Entry 3MIP (X-ray diffraction, 2.40 A resolution); this record covers chains B and D of the 4 polymer chains in the assembly.

[Chain B]
Name: Mso-8G
From: synthetic construct
Amino-acid sequence (161 residues; row label = number of the first residue in the row):
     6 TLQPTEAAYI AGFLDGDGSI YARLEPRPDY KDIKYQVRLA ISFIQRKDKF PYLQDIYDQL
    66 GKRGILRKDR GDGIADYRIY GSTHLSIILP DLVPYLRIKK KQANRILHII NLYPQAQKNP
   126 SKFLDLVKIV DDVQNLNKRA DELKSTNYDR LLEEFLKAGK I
Metal / ion sites: Ca2+ site 1: Gly21 (shared with 1 residue of chain A; 1 residue of chain C; DC2(D) of chain D); Ca2+ site 2: Asp22 (shared with 1 residue of chain A; 1 residue of chain C; DG3(D) of chain D)
What the authors report for this chain:
  - binding site for the 24-nt DNA strand: Arg28, Glu30, Arg43, Arg83, Tyr85
  - mutagenesis - E30Q: unchanged catalytic activity on its target
  - mutagenesis - E30Q, R83T: increased catalytic activity on wild-type site
  - mutagenesis - R83T: decreased catalytic activity on 'gcg' target site
  - specificity-determining residues: Arg83
  - mutagenesis - R43S: abolished expression
  - binding site for the 24-nt DNA strand (chain D): Arg28, Glu30

[Chain D]
Molecule: 24-nt DNA strand
Sequence (24 nucleotides; row label = number of the first residue in the row; note: 1 number in that range is skipped by the numbering (no residue carries it; nothing is unmodelled there); numbers below 1 keep their minus sign (DC-12 is residue -12)):
   -12 CGGAGCGGTC TC
     1 ACGACCGCCT GC
Metal / ion sites: Ca2+ site 1: DC2 (shared with 1 residue of chain A; Gly21(B) of chain B; 1 residue of chain C); Ca2+ site 2: DC2, DG3 (shared with 1 residue of chain A; Asp22(B) of chain B; 1 residue of chain C); Ca2+ site 3: DG3 (shared with 1 residue of chain A; Asp22(B) of chain B; 1 residue of chain C)

[How chain B and chain D interact]
Residue-residue contacts (33; chain B residue first):
  Asp22(B) with DG3(D), phosphate contact
  Arg32(B) with DG-10(D), hydrogen bond to the base; DA-9(D), base contact
  Asp34(B) with DC-12(D), sugar contact
  Tyr35(B) with DC-12(D), phosphate contact; DG-11(D), sugar contact; DG-10(D), hydrogen bond to the phosphate
  Lys36(B) with DC-12(D), phosphate contact; DG-11(D), salt bridge to the phosphate
  Gln41(B) with DG-10(D), sugar contact; DA-9(D), phosphate contact
  Arg43(B) with DA-9(D), hydrogen bond to the base; DG-8(D), hydrogen bond to the base; DC-7(D), base contact
  Ile70(B) with DG-8(D), phosphate contact; DC-7(D), phosphate contact
  Arg72(B) with DG-6(D), hydrogen bond to the base; DG-5(D), hydrogen bond to the base
  Arg75(B) with DG-5(D), base contact; DT-4(D), hydrogen bond to the base
  Asp77(B) with DT-4(D), base contact
  Arg83(B) with DC-7(D), base contact; DG-6(D), hydrogen bond to the base; DG-5(D), hydrogen bond to the base
  Tyr85(B) with DG-8(D), phosphate contact; DC-7(D), base contact
  Gly86(B) with DA-9(D), phosphate contact
  Tyr118(B) with DG-10(D), hydrogen bond to the phosphate
  Gln122(B) with DG-11(D), phosphate contact; DG-10(D), hydrogen bond to the phosphate
  Lys123(B) with DG-11(D), salt bridge to the phosphate
  Arg144(B) with DC-1(D), salt bridge to the phosphate; DA1(D), salt bridge to the phosphate
Also at the interface, not in a pair above, chain B (20 interface residues in all): Ser87, His89
Also at the interface, not in a pair above, chain D (13 interface residues in all): DT-2

[Summary]
Chain B and chain D form an interface of 20 and 13 residues respectively; the contacts include 11 hydrogen
bonds and 4 salt bridges. Polar pairs include Arg32(B)-DG-10(D), Arg43(B)-DA-9(D) and Arg43(B)-DG-8(D). The
paper reports a binding site for the 24-nt DNA strand at Arg28(B), Glu30(B) and Arg43(B) among others; E30Q
and R83T of chain B increase catalytic activity on wild-type site.
Here chain B is Mso-8G (synthetic construct) and chain D is a 24-nt DNA strand. Entry 3MIP (I-MsoI re-designed
for altered DNA cleavage specificity (-8GCG)) was determined by X-ray diffraction (same publication as 3KO2).
